7RPR - chain A; structure by X-ray diffraction, 1.90 A resolution.

Chain A:
Molecule: Fibronectin-binding lipoprotein FbpA
Organism: Borrelia miyamotoi FR64b
Notes: fragment: FbpA complement inhibitory domain
Reference sequence: W5SFZ1 (W5SFZ1_9SPIR); residue numbers follow UniProt; this construct covers 222-371
Chain sequence (155 residues; each row starts with the number of its first residue):
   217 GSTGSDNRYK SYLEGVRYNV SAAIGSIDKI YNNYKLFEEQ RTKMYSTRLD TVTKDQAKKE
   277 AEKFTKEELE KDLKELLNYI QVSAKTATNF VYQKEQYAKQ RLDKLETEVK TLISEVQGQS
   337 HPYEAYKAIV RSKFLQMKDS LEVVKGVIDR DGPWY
Unresolved in the structure: 217-221
Sequence notes: expression tag (217-221)
What the authors report for this chain:
  - mutagenesis - R264A/K343A: abolished binding to C1r-CCP2-SP

Summary:
The paper reports that R264A/K343A abolish binding to C1r-CCP2-SP.
Chain A is Fibronectin-binding lipoprotein FbpA (Borrelia miyamotoi FR64b); the structure, Borrelia miyamotoi
FbpA complement inhibitory domain, was determined by X-ray diffraction (same publication as 7RPS).
